Entry 4Y84 (X-ray diffraction, 2.70 A resolution); this record covers chains H and Z of the 34 polymer chains in the assembly.

# Chain H
Protein: Proteasome subunit beta type-2
Source organism: Saccharomyces cerevisiae S288c
Notes: EC 3.4.25.1
Reference sequence: P25043 (PSB2_YEAST); residues 1-232 here correspond to UniProt positions 30-261 (UniProt number = residue number + 29)
Sequence (232 residues; each row starts with the number of its first residue):
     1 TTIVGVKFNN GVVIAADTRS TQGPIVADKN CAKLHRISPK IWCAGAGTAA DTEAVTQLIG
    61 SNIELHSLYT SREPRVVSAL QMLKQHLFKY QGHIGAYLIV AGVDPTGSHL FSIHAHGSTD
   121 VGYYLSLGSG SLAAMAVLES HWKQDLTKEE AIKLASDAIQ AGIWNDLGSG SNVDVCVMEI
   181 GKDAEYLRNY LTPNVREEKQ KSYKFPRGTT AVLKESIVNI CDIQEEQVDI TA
Disordered / not traced: 223-232
UniProt features mapped onto this chain:
  - active site: T1 (Nucleophile)

# Chain Z
Protein: Proteasome subunit beta type-6
Source organism: Saccharomyces cerevisiae S288c
Notes: EC 3.4.25.1
Reference sequence: P23724 (PSB6_YEAST); residues 1-222 here correspond to UniProt positions 20-241 (UniProt number = residue number + 19)
Sequence (222 residues; each row starts with the number of its first residue):
     1 QFNPYGDNGG TILGIAGEDF AVLAGDTRNI TDYSINSRYE PKVFDCGDNI VMSANGFAAD
    61 GDALVKRFKN SVKWYHFDHN DKKLSINSAA RNIQHLLYGK RFFPYYVHTI IAGLDEDGKG
   121 AVYSFDPVGS YEREQCRAGG AAASLIMPFL DNQVNFKNQY EPGTNGKVKK PLKYLSVEEV
   181 IKLVRDSFTS ATERHIQVGD GLEILIVTKD GVRKEFYELK RD
Ion coordination: Mg2+: T192, H195, V198

# How chain H and chain Z interact
Contacting residue pairs - 59 pairs, chain H then chain Z:
  R19(H) - I196(Z)
  R19(H) - D222(Z)  salt bridge
  P24(H) - H195(Z)
  P24(H) - I196(Z)  hydrogen bond (backbone-backbone)
  I25(H) - L145(Z)  hydrophobic
  I25(H) - R194(Z)
  V26(H) - E193(Z)
  V26(H) - R194(Z)  hydrogen bond (backbone-backbone)
  V26(H) - I196(Z)  hydrophobic
  A27(H) - R194(Z)  hydrogen bond (backbone-side chain)
  K29(H) - E193(Z)  salt bridge
  K29(H) - R194(Z)
  I163(H) - D222(Z)
  W164(H) - I35(Z)
  W164(H) - R38(Z)  hydrogen bond (backbone-side chain)
  W164(H) - R221(Z)
  W164(H) - D222(Z)
  N165(H) - Y33(Z)
  N165(H) - R38(Z)
  D166(H) - Y33(Z)
  D166(H) - D222(Z)
  L167(H) - R28(Z)
  L167(H) - I30(Z)  hydrophobic
  L167(H) - D32(Z)
  L167(H) - Y33(Z)  hydrogen bond (backbone-backbone)
  L167(H) - I35(Z)  hydrophobic
  L167(H) - I196(Z)
  G168(H) - Y33(Z)
  S169(H) - D222(Z)
  G170(H) - D222(Z)
  S171(H) - D222(Z)  hydrogen bond (backbone-side chain)
  N194(H) - K220(Z)  hydrogen bond (backbone-side chain)
  N194(H) - D222(Z)  hydrogen bond
  R196(H) - T189(Z)  hydrogen bond
  R196(H) - S190(Z)  hydrogen bond
  R196(H) - E193(Z)
  E197(H) - R185(Z)  salt bridge
  E197(H) - T189(Z)
  K199(H) - D186(Z)
  Q200(H) - K182(Z)
  Q200(H) - R185(Z)  hydrogen bond
  Q200(H) - D186(Z)  hydrogen bond (backbone-side chain)
  K201(H) - Q153(Z)
  K201(H) - E179(Z)
  K201(H) - D186(Z)
  Y203(H) - F149(Z)  hydrophobic
  Y203(H) - Q153(Z)
  Y203(H) - L183(Z)
  Y203(H) - D186(Z)  hydrogen bond
  F205(H) - N152(Z)
  F205(H) - Q153(Z)
  F205(H) - Q159(Z)
  P206(H) - P162(Z)  hydrophobic
  R207(H) - P162(Z)
  G208(H) - P162(Z)
  T209(H) - Q159(Z)
  T209(H) - Y160(Z)  hydrogen bond (backbone-backbone)
  A211(H) - Y160(Z)  hydrophobic
  A211(H) - G166(Z)
Other interface residues (no listed pair), chain H (32 interface residues in all): T21, G23, D28, V195
Other interface residues (no listed pair), chain Z (31 interface residues in all): S34, N158, E218

# Summary
32 residues of chain H and 31 residues of chain Z are in contact, with 14 hydrogen bonds and 3 salt bridges.
Polar contacts include R19(H)-D222(Z), K29(H)-E193(Z) and E197(H)-R185(Z). UniProt lists active-site residue
T1(H) on chain H.
Here chain H is Proteasome subunit beta type-2 and chain Z is Proteasome subunit beta type-6, both from
Saccharomyces cerevisiae S288c. Entry 4Y84 (Yeast 20S proteasome in complex with N3-A(4,4-F2P)nLL-ep) was
determined by X-ray diffraction together with 4Y69, 4Y6A, 4Y6V, 4Y6Z, 4Y70, 4Y74 and 34 further entries from
the same study.
